PDB entry 2XCN | X-ray diffraction, 3.02 A resolution | chains A and B of the 4 polymer chains in the assembly

Chain A (and B):
Name: NS3 protease
Source organism: Hepatitis C virus
Notes: fragment: protease domain, residues 1-180; chain B of this document is another copy of the same molecule, construct and numbering; everything in this record applies to it too
Reference sequence: Q91RS4 (Q91RS4_9HEPC); residue numbers follow UniProt; this construct covers 1-180
Amino-acid sequence (198 residues; numbered -9 to 188; the number before each row is that of its first residue; numbers below 1 keep their minus sign (Ala-9 is residue -9)):
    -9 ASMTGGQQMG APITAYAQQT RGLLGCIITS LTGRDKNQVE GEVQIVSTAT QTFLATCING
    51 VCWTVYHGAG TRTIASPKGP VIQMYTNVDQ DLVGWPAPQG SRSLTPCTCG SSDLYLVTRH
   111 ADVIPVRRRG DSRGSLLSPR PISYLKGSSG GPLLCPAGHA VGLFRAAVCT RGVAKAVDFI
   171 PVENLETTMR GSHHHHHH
Not modelled in the structure: -9 to 0, 181-188 (chain B: -9 to 27, 181-188)
Differences from the reference sequence: expression tag (-9 to 0, 181-188); conflict Thr40 (Ala in Q91RS4), Ser91 (Ala in Q91RS4)
Glycans and other covalent adducts: compound C8D linked to Ser139
Metal / ion sites: Mg2+ site 1: Thr4 (shared with 2 residues of chain C); Mg2+ site 2: Ala5, Ala111; Zn2+: Cys97, Cys99, Cys145
Residues lining bound ligands: C8D (N-[(cyclopentyloxy)carbonyl]-3-methyl-L-valyl-(4R)-N-{(1R)-3-hydroxy-1-[hydroxy(oxido)boranyl]propyl}-4-(isoquinolin-1-yloxy)-L-prolinamide): Gln41, Thr42, Phe43, His57, Asp81, Arg123, Ile132, Leu135, Lys136, Gly137, Ser138, Phe154, Arg155, Ala156, Ala157, Val158, Cys159, Asp168

Chain A / chain B interface:
Pairs across the interface - 18 pairs, chain A then chain B:
  Ala1(A) - Tyr105(B)
  Pro2(A) - Tyr105(B)
  Pro2(A) - Val113(B)
  Pro2(A) - Cys145(B)
  Pro2(A) - Pro146(B)
  Ile3(A) - Pro146(B)  hydrogen bond (backbone-backbone)
  Ile3(A) - Ala147(B)
  Ile3(A) - Gly148(B)
  Tyr105(A) - Cys99(B)  hydrogen bond
  Tyr105(A) - Pro146(B)
  Tyr105(A) - Ala147(B)  hydrophobic
  Val113(A) - Ala147(B)
  Val113(A) - His149(B)  hydrogen bond (backbone-side chain)
  Pro115(A) - Thr98(B)
  Pro115(A) - Cys99(B)  hydrophobic
  Pro115(A) - His149(B)
  Leu127(A) - Thr98(B)
  Leu127(A) - Cys99(B)  hydrophobic
Other interface residues (no listed pair), chain A (10 interface residues in all): Thr4, Ser128, Pro146
Other interface residues (no listed pair), chain B (11 interface residues in all): Ser101, Leu144

Overview:
The interface between chain A and chain B involves 10 residues on one side and 11 on the other; the contacts
include 3 hydrogen bonds. Polar contacts include Tyr105(A)-Cys99(B), Val113(A)-His149(B) and
Ile3(A)-Pro146(B). Compound C8D is covalently linked to Ser139(A).
Chain A and chain B are both NS3 protease (Hepatitis C virus); the structure, Crystal structure of HCV NS3
protease with a boronate inhibitor, was determined by X-ray diffraction (same publication as 2XCF).
